PDB entry 5H1B | electron microscopy, 4.40 A resolution (low resolution: residue-level contacts below are approximate; hydrogen-bond / salt-bridge calls are withheld) | chains A and B of the 4 polymer chains in the assembly

Chain A (and B):
Molecule: DNA repair protein RAD51 homolog 1
From: Homo sapiens
Notes: chain B of this document is another copy of the same molecule, construct and numbering; everything in this record applies to it too
Reference sequence: Q06609 (RAD51_HUMAN); numbering as in UniProt (aligned over 1-339)
Sequence (339 residues; row label = number of the first residue in the row):
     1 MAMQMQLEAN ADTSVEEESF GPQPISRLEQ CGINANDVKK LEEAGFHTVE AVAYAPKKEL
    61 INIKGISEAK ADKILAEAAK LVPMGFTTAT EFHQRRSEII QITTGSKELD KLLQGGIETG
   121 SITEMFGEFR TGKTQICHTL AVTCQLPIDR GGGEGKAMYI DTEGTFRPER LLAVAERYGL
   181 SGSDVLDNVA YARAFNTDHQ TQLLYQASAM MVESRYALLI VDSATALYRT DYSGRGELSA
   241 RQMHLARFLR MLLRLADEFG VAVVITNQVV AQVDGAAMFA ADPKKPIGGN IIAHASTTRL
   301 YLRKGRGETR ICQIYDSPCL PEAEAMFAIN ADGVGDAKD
Disordered / not traced: 1-21, 276-282, 337-339
Differences from the reference sequence: engineered mutation Q313 (Lys in Q06609)
Ion coordination: Mg2+: T134 (together with AMP-PNP)
Small-molecule neighbours: AMP-PNP (ANP; phosphoaminophosphonic acid-adenylate ester): F129, R130, T131, G132, K133, T134, Q135, E163, R170, E308, R310, I329, N330, A331
From the paper describing this entry:
  - binding site for AMP-PNP: K133, T134, E163, D316
  - self-association interface (contacts with another copy of this molecule); pairs are residue here / residue on that copy: Y54-F195 (pi stacking), G85
  - binding site for the 9-nt DNA strand: R229, R241, V270 to I287, G288, G289, N290
  - mutagenesis - R235E: abolished catalytic activity on DNA strand exchange (citing earlier work)
  - mutagenesis - R235E: decreased binding to ssDNA (citing earlier work)

How chain A and chain B interact:
Residue-residue contacts - 65 pairs, chain A then chain B:
  G127(A) with H294(B)
  E128(A) with H294(B)
  F129(A) with A293(B); R299(B)
  R130(A) with F126(B); R299(B); Y315(B); D316(B)
  I160(A) with F86(B)
  E163(A) with H294(B)
  G164(A) with F92(B)
  T165(A) with P318(B)
  F166(A) with F92(B); R96(B)
  R167(A) with R96(B); E118(B); P318(B); C319(B)
  P168(A) with F92(B); H93(B)
  E169(A) with R96(B)
  R170(A) with P318(B)
  L172(A) with H93(B)
  L186(A) with A89(B); T90(B)
  V189(A) with A89(B)
  A190(A) with T87(B)
  Y191(A) with F86(B); T87(B)
  A192(A) with G85(B); F86(B)
  R193(A) with M84(B)
  F195(A) with Y54(B); M84(B); R250(B); D257(B)
  N196(A) with Y54(B); A55(B); P56(B); K57(B)
  D198(A) with K57(B)
  H199(A) with M84(B)
  L203(A) with M84(B); F86(B)
  Q206(A) with G85(B); F86(B)
  A207(A) with F86(B)
  M210(A) with F86(B)
  L227(A) with R250(B)
  R229(A) with I291(B); H294(B)
  T230(A) with R250(B)
  D231(A) with P56(B); K58(B); R250(B)
  S233(A) with M243(B); R247(B)
  G234(A) with M243(B)
  Q268(A) with H294(B)
  V269(A) with N290(B); H294(B)
  V270(A) with N290(B)
  A271(A) with N290(B)
  V273(A) with R235(B)
  D274(A) with R235(B)
Other interface residues (no listed pair), chain A (46 interface residues in all): Q135, M158, L171, N188, Y232, R310
Other interface residues (no listed pair), chain B (34 interface residues in all): L238, A295, L320, E322

Summary:
46 residues of chain A face 34 of chain B across their interface. Ligands of chain A: AMP-PNP. The paper
reports a binding site for the 9-nt DNA strand at R229(A), R241(A) and V270(A) among others; R235E of chain A
abolishes catalytic activity on DNA strand exchange.
Chain A and chain B are both DNA repair protein RAD51 homolog 1 (Homo sapiens); the structure, Human RAD51
presynaptic complex, was determined by electron microscopy, deposited together with 5H1C.
